Entry 5VT0 (electron microscopy, 3.78 A resolution); this record covers chains I and K of the 7 polymer chains in the assembly.

[Chain I]
Name: DNA-directed RNA polymerase subunit beta
Organism: Escherichia coli (strain K12)
Notes: EC 2.7.7.6
Reference sequence: P0A8V2 (RPOB_ECOLI); residues 1-1342 here = UniProt positions 1-1342
Sequence (1342 residues; each row starts with the number of its first residue):
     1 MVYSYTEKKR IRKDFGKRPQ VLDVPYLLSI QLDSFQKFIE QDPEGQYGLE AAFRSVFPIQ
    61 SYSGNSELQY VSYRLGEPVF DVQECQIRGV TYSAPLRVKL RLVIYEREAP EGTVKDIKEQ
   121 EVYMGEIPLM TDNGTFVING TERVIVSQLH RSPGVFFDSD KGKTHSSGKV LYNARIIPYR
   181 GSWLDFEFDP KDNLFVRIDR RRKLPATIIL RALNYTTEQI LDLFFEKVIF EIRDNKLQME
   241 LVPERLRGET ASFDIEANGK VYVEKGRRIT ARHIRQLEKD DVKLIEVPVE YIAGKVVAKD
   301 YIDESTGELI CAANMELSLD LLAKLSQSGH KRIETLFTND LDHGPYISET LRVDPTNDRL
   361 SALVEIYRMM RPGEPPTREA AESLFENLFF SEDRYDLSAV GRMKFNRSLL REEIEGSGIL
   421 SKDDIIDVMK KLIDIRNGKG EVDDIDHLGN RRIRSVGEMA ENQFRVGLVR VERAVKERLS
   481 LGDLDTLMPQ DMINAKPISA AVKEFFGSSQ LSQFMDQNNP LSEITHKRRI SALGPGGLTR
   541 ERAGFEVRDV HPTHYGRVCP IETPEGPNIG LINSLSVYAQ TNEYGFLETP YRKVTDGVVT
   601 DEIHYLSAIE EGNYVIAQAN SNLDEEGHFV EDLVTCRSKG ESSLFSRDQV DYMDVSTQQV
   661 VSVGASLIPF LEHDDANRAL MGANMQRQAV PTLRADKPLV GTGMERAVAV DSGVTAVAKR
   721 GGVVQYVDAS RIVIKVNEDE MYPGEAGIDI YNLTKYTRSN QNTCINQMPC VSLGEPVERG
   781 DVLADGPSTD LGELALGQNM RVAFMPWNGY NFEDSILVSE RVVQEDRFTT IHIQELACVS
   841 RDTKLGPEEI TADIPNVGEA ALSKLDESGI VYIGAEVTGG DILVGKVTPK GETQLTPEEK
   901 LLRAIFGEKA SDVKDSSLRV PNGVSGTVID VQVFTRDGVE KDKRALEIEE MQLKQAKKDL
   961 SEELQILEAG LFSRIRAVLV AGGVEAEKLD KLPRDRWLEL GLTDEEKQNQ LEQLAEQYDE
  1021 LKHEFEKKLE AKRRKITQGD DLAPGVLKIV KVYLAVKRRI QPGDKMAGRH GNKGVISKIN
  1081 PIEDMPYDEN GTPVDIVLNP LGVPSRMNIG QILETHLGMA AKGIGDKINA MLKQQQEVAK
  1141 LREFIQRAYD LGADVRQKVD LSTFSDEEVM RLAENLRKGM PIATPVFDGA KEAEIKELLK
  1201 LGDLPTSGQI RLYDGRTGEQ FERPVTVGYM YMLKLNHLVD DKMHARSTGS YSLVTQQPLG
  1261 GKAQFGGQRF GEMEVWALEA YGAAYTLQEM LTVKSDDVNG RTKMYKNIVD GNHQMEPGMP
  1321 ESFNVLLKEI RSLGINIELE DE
Unresolved in the structure: 1-2
Swiss-Prot annotation at these positions:
  - modified residue (N6-acetyllysine): Lys1022, Lys1200
  - mutagenesis: Ile561 (I561S: Resistant to antibiotics salinamide A and B), Ile569 (I569S: Resistant to antibiotics salinamide A and B), Ala665 (A665E: Resistant to antibiotics salinamide A and B), Asp675 (D675A/G: Resistant to antibiotics salinamide A and B), Asn677 (N677H/K: Resistant to antibiotics salinamide A and B), Leu680 (L680M: Resistant to antibiotics salinamide A and B), Glu813 (E813K: Disrupts the enzyme's active center)
From the paper describing this entry:
  - binding site for Escherichia coli 6S RNA derivative: Arg903

[Chain K]
Name: DNA-directed RNA polymerase subunit omega
Organism: Escherichia coli (strain K12)
Notes: EC 2.7.7.6
Reference sequence: P0A800 (RPOZ_ECOLI); residues 1-91 here = UniProt positions 1-91
Sequence (91 residues; each row starts with the number of its first residue):
     1 MARVTVQDAV EKIGNRFDLV LVAARRARQM QVGGKDPLVP EENDKTTVIA LREIEEGLIN
    61 NQILDVRERQ EQQEQEAAEL QAVTAIAEGR R
Unresolved in the structure: 1, 81-91

[How chain I and chain K interact]
Pairs across the interface - 8 pairs, chain I then chain K:
  Gly1282(I) with Phe17(K)
  Tyr1285(I) with Leu21(K)
  Gly1311(I) with Gln31(K), hydrogen bond (backbone-side chain)
  Asn1312(I) with Gln31(K); Val32(K)
  His1313(I) with Arg28(K), hydrogen bond (backbone-side chain); Gln31(K), hydrogen bond
  Gln1314(I) with Arg28(K), hydrogen bond
Also at the interface, not in a pair above, chain I (7 interface residues in all): Met1315

[Overview]
Chain I and chain K form an interface of 7 and 5 residues respectively, with 4 hydrogen bonds. Polar contacts
include Gly1311(I)-Gln31(K), His1313(I)-Arg28(K) and His1313(I)-Gln31(K). Curated annotation (UniProt) lists 7
mutagenesis sites on chain I. From the paper: a binding site for Escherichia coli 6S RNA derivative at
Arg903(I).
Here chain I is DNA-directed RNA polymerase subunit beta and chain K is DNA-directed RNA polymerase subunit
omega, both from Escherichia coli (strain K12). Entry 5VT0 (Escherichia coli 6S RNA derivative in complex with
Escherichia coli RNA polymerase sigma70-holoenzyme) was determined by electron microscopy.
